PDB entry 7GXC | X-ray diffraction, 1.95 A resolution | chains A and D

== Chain A ==
Name: B-cell lymphoma 6 protein
Source organism: Homo sapiens
UniProt: P41182 (BCL6_HUMAN); numbering as in UniProt (aligned over 5-129)
Sequence (128 residues; each row starts with the number of its first residue):
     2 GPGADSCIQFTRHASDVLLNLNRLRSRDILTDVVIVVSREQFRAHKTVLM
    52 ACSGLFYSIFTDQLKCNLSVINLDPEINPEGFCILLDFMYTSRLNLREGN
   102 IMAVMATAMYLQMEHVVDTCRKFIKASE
Not modelled in the structure: 2-6
Differences from the reference sequence: expression tag (2-4)
Residues lining bound ligands: A1ACB (5-{[5-chloro-2-(methylsulfanyl)pyrimidin-4-yl]amino}-1,3-dihydro-2H-indol-2-one): Asn-21, Arg-24, Leu-25, Met-51, Ala-52, Cys-53, Ser-54, Gly-55, Tyr-58, Gln-113, Met-114, Glu-115
Curated features (UniProtKB/Swiss-Prot):
  - mutagenesis: Asn-21 (N21K: Abolishes interaction with NCOR2 and HDAC2, no effect on interaction with CTBP1 and transcriptional autoinhibition; when associated with A-116 and 376-Q--Q-379), Ser-59 (S59A: Abolished ubiquitination by the SCF(FBXL17) complex), His-116 (H116A: Abolishes interaction with NCOR2 and HDAC2, no effect on interaction with CTBP1 and transcriptional autoinhibition; when associated with K-21 and 376-Q--Q-379)

== Chain D ==
Name: WVIP tetrapeptide
Sequence (6 residues; each row starts with the number of its first residue; numbering starts at 0):
     0 XWVIPA
Modified positions: ACE (acetyl group) at position 0

== How chain A and chain D interact ==
Contacting residue pairs (11):
  Cys-8(A) with Pro-4(D)
  Ile-9(A) with Trp-1(D), hydrophobic; Val-2(D)
  Gln-10(A) with ACE_0(D); Trp-1(D); Val-2(D), hydrogen bond (backbone-backbone); Pro-4(D)
  Phe-11(A) with ACE_0(D); Trp-1(D)
  Thr-12(A) with ACE_0(D), hydrogen bond (backbone-backbone); Val-2(D)
Interface residues without a listed pair, chain D (5 interface residues in all): Ile-3

== In short ==
Chain A and chain D each contribute 5 residues to their interface; the contacts include 2 hydrogen bonds.
Main-chain hydrogen bonds include Gln-10(A)/Val-2(D) and Thr-12(A)/ACE_0(D). Bound to chain A: compound A1ACB.
From UniProt: 3 mutagenesis sites on chain A.
Here chain A is B-cell lymphoma 6 protein (Homo sapiens) and chain D is WVIP tetrapeptide. Entry 7GXC (Crystal
Structure of B-cell lymphoma 6 protein BTB domain in complex with ligand 8 at 5.43 ...) was determined by
X-ray diffraction, deposited together with 7GUD, 7GUE, 7GUF, 7GUG, 7GUH, 7GUI and 126 further entries.
